7FNV - chains A and B; structure by X-ray diffraction, 1.54 A resolution.

== Chain A ==
Protein: Pre-mRNA-splicing factor 8
Organism: Saccharomyces cerevisiae S288C
UniProt: P33334 (PRP8_YEAST); residues 1836-2090 here = UniProt positions 1836-2090
Sequence (258 residues; each row starts with the number of its first residue):
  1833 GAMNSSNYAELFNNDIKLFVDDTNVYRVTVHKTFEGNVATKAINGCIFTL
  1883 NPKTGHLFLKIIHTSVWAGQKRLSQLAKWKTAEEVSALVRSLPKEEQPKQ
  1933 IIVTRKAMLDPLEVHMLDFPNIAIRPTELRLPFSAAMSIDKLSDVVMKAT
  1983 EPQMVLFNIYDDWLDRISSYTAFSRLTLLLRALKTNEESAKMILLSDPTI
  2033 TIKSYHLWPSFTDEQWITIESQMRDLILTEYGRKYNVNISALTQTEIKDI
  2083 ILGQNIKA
Disordered / not traced: 2070-2090
Differences from the reference sequence: expression tag (1833-1835)

== Chain B ==
Protein: A1 cistron-splicing factor AAR2
Organism: Saccharomyces cerevisiae S288C
UniProt: P32357 (AAR2_YEAST); aligned to UniProt positions 1-317 over residues 1-317
Sequence (308 residues; row label = number of the first residue in the row; note: 13 numbers in that range are skipped by the numbering (no residue carries them; nothing is unmodelled there); numbers below 1 keep their minus sign (Gly-3 is residue -3)):
    -3 GAMAMNTVPFTSAPIEVTIGIDQYSFNVKENQPFHGIKDIPIGHVHVIHF
    47 QHADNSSMRYGYWFDCRMGNFYIQYDPKDGLYKMMEERDGAKFENIVHNF
    97 KERQMMVSYPKIDEDDTWYNLTEFVQMDKIRKIVRKDENQFSYVDSSMTT
   147 VQENEL
   166 SSSSSDPAHSLNYTVINFKSREAIRPGHEMEDFLDKSYYLNTVMLQGIFK
   216 NSSNYFGELQFAFLNAMFFGNYGSSLQWHAMIELICSSATVPKHMLDKLD
   266 EILYYQIKTLPEQYSDILLNERVWNICLYSSFQKNSLHNTEKIMENKYPE
   316 LL
Disordered / not traced: -3 to 0, 166-169
Differences from the reference sequence: expression tag (-3 to 0); conflict Ser166 (Leu153 in P32357), Ser167 (Lys154 in P32357), Ser170 (Asp in P32357)
UniProt features mapped onto this chain:
  - region: Leu261 to Ile282 (Leucine-zipper)
  - modified residue: Ser253 (Phosphoserine), Thr274 (Phosphothreonine)
Small-molecule neighbours: N-(4-nitrophenyl)acetamide (VYZ): Phe120, Val121, Gln122, Lys125, Ile126, Lys128, Ile129, Thr179, Ile213, Phe214, Asn219, Gly222, Glu223, Phe226

== Interface between chain A and chain B ==
Residue-residue contacts - 17 pairs, chain A then chain B:
  Gln1907(A) - Met195(B)
  Gln1907(A) - Leu199(B)
  Leu1908(A) - Met195(B)  hydrophobic
  Trp1911(A) - Glu194(B)
  Trp1911(A) - Met195(B)
  Trp1911(A) - Phe198(B)  hydrophobic
  Asp1942(A) - Lys184(B)  salt bridge
  Asp1942(A) - Phe198(B)
  Glu1945(A) - Lys184(B)  salt bridge
  Val1946(A) - Ile189(B)  hydrophobic
  Val1946(A) - Glu194(B)
  Val1946(A) - Phe198(B)  hydrophobic
  His1947(A) - Glu194(B)  salt bridge
  Leu1949(A) - Lys184(B)
  Leu1949(A) - Ser185(B)
  Leu1949(A) - Arg186(B)
  Asp1950(A) - Arg186(B)  salt bridge

== Overview ==
Chain A and chain B form an interface of 9 and 8 residues respectively; the contacts include 4 salt bridges.
Polar contacts include Asp1942(A)-Lys184(B), Glu1945(A)-Lys184(B) and His1947(A)-Glu194(B). Chain B binds
N-(4-nitrophenyl)acetamide.
Here chain A is Pre-mRNA-splicing factor 8 and chain B is A1 cistron-splicing factor AAR2, both from
Saccharomyces cerevisiae S288C. Entry 7FNV (PanDDA analysis group deposition -- Aar2/RNaseH in complex with
fragment P07F04 from the F2X-Universal Library) was determined by X-ray diffraction (same publication as 5ST0,
5ST1, 5ST2, 5ST3, 5ST4, 5ST5 and 248 further entries).
